5NVC - chains A and C; structure by X-ray diffraction, 1.60 A resolution.

Chain A:
Name: Tankyrase-2
Organism: Homo sapiens
Notes: EC 2.4.2.30
Reference sequence: Q9H2K2 (TNKS2_HUMAN); residue numbers follow UniProt; this construct covers 946-1113
Sequence (191 residues; row label = number of the first residue in the row):
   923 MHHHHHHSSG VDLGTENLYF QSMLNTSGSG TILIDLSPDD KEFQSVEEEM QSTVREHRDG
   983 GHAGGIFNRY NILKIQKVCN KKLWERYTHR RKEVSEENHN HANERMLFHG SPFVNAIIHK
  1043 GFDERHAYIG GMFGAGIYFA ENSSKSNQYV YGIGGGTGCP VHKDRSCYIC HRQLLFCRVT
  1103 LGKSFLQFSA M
Unresolved in the structure: 923-951, 1113
Sequence notes: initiating methionine (923); expression tag (924-945)
Swiss-Prot annotation at these positions:
  - binding site (Zn(2+)): C1081, H1084, C1089, C1092
Bound ions: Zn2+: C1081, H1084, C1089, C1092
Ligand contacts: 2-(3-hydroxyphenyl)-3H-quinazolin-4-one (9AN): F1030, H1031, G1032, S1033, P1034, F1035, H1048, A1049, Y1050, Y1060, F1061, A1062, K1067, S1068, Y1071, I1075

Chain C:
Name: Tankyrase-2
Organism: Homo sapiens
Notes: EC 2.4.2.30
Reference sequence: Q9H2K2 (TNKS2_HUMAN); residues 1114-1162 here = UniProt positions 1114-1162
Sequence (49 residues; numbered 1114 to 1162; the number before each row is that of its first residue):
  1114 KMAHSPPGHH SVTGRPSVNG LALAEYVIYR GEQAYPEYLI TYQIMRPEG
Unresolved in the structure: 1114, 1162

How chain A and chain C interact:
Contacting residue pairs (156):
  L958(A) with Y1151(C), hydrophobic
  E964(A) with Y1151(C), hydrogen bond
  V968(A) with Y1151(C), hydrophobic; I1153(C), hydrophobic
  M972(A) with Y1155(C), hydrophobic
  R977(A) with N1132(C); A1135(C)
  R980(A) with V1131(C)
  G986(A) with I1157(C)
  I988(A) with M1158(C); P1160(C)
  F989(A) with I1157(C), hydrophobic; M1158(C)
  N990(A) with P1160(C)
  R991(A) with M1158(C), hydrogen bond (backbone-backbone); E1161(C), salt bridge
  Y992(A) with Y1155(C), hydrophobic; Q1156(C); I1157(C), hydrophobic; M1158(C)
  N993(A) with Y1155(C); Q1156(C), hydrogen bond (backbone-backbone); M1158(C)
  I994(A) with T1154(C); Y1155(C), hydrophobic
  L995(A) with T1154(C), hydrogen bond (backbone-backbone)
  K996(A) with L1152(C); I1153(C); T1154(C), hydrogen bond (backbone-backbone)
  I997(A) with Y1151(C), hydrophobic; L1152(C)
  Q998(A) with E1150(C); Y1151(C); L1152(C), hydrogen bond (backbone-backbone)
  K999(A) with E1150(C); Y1151(C)
  V1000(A) with Y1148(C), hydrogen bond (backbone-side chain); P1149(C); E1150(C), hydrogen bond (backbone-backbone); L1152(C)
  C1001(A) with Y1148(C)
  N1002(A) with Y1148(C), hydrogen bond (backbone-side chain)
  L1005(A) with Y1148(C)
  W1006(A) with Y1148(C); E1150(C)
  R1008(A) with G1144(C); E1145(C)
  Y1009(A) with E1145(C); Q1146(C); A1147(C); Y1148(C)
  R1012(A) with R1143(C); E1145(C); Q1146(C), hydrogen bond
  V1016(A) with H1123(C)
  E1019(A) with H1123(C), salt bridge
  R1027(A) with Y1139(C), hydrogen bond
  L1029(A) with Y1139(C), hydrophobic
  V1036(A) with L1152(C), hydrophobic
  F1044(A) with G1144(C); A1147(C), hydrophobic
  E1046(A) with M1115(C)
  A1049(A) with M1115(C), hydrophobic
  F1055(A) with V1125(C), hydrophobic; G1127(C); V1140(C), hydrophobic; Y1142(C), hydrogen bond (backbone-side chain)
  A1057(A) with M1115(C); A1116(C), hydrogen bond (backbone-backbone); Y1142(C)
  G1058(A) with M1115(C); V1140(C); I1141(C); Y1142(C)
  I1059(A) with M1115(C), hydrophobic; Y1139(C); V1140(C); I1141(C), hydrogen bond (backbone-backbone); G1144(C)
  Y1060(A) with Y1139(C); V1140(C), hydrophobic
  F1061(A) with E1138(C); Y1139(C), hydrogen bond (backbone-backbone); I1141(C), hydrophobic; A1147(C), hydrophobic
  E1063(A) with L1136(C); A1137(C), hydrogen bond (backbone-backbone); Y1139(C), hydrogen bond
  N1064(A) with A1135(C); L1136(C), hydrogen bond (side chain-backbone)
  K1067(A) with E1138(C)
  N1069(A) with Y1155(C), hydrogen bond
  V1072(A) with Y1155(C)
  S1088(A) with I1157(C)
  C1089(A) with I1157(C)
  Y1090(A) with Q1156(C); I1157(C); M1158(C); R1159(C)
  I1091(A) with Q1156(C), hydrogen bond (backbone-side chain)
  C1092(A) with Q1156(C)
  H1093(A) with Y1155(C); Q1156(C)
  R1094(A) with I1153(C); T1154(C); Y1155(C), hydrogen bond (backbone-backbone); I1157(C)
  Q1095(A) with L1152(C); I1153(C); T1154(C), hydrogen bond; Y1155(C)
  L1096(A) with Y1151(C); L1152(C); I1153(C), hydrogen bond (backbone-backbone); Y1155(C)
  L1097(A) with Y1151(C); L1152(C), hydrophobic
  F1098(A) with E1150(C), hydrogen bond (backbone-backbone); Y1151(C), hydrogen bond (backbone-backbone)
  C1099(A) with Y1148(C); P1149(C), hydrophobic
  R1100(A) with A1147(C); Y1148(C), hydrogen bond (backbone-backbone); E1150(C), salt bridge
  V1101(A) with I1141(C), hydrophobic; Q1146(C)
  T1102(A) with I1141(C); Q1146(C), hydrogen bond (backbone-backbone)
  L1103(A) with H1123(C); S1124(C), hydrogen bond (backbone-side chain); Y1139(C), hydrophobic
  G1104(A) with H1123(C)
  K1105(A) with G1121(C); H1122(C); H1123(C), hydrogen bond (backbone-backbone); S1124(C)
  S1106(A) with H1122(C); S1124(C), hydrogen bond; V1125(C); T1126(C), hydrogen bond
  F1107(A) with P1119(C), hydrophobic; H1122(C); S1124(C), hydrogen bond (backbone-backbone); V1125(C); T1126(C), hydrogen bond (backbone-backbone)
  L1108(A) with T1126(C); R1128(C)
  Q1109(A) with T1126(C), hydrogen bond (backbone-backbone); G1127(C); R1128(C), hydrogen bond (backbone-backbone)
  F1110(A) with R1128(C)
  S1111(A) with R1128(C), hydrogen bond (backbone-backbone); P1129(C); S1130(C), hydrogen bond (side chain-backbone)
  A1112(A) with S1130(C), hydrogen bond (backbone-side chain); V1131(C)
Also at the interface, not in a pair above, chain A (82 interface residues in all): L955, T975, G987, E1015, N1020, M1028, F1030, I1039, I1040, D1045, A1062
Also at the interface, not in a pair above, chain C (43 interface residues in all): L1134

Overview:
82 residues of chain A and 43 residues of chain C are in contact; the contacts include 38 hydrogen bonds and 3
salt bridges. Among the polar pairs are R991(A)-E1161(C), E1019(A)-H1123(C) and R1100(A)-E1150(C). Chain A
binds 2-(3-hydroxyphenyl)-3H-quinazolin-4-one. UniProt lists 4 Zn2+-binding residues on chain A.
Chain A is Tankyrase-2 and chain C is Tankyrase-2, both from Homo sapiens; the structure, Crystal structure of
TNKS2 in complex with 2-(3-hydroxyphenyl)-3,4-dihydroquinazolin-4-one, was determined by X-ray diffraction
(same publication as 5NSX, 5NT0, 5NT4, 5NVE, 5NVF, 5NVH and 5 further entries).
